PDB entry 4CTG | electron microscopy, 17.00 A resolution (very low resolution: no residue pairs are listed; an interface is given only as per-side residue counts) | chains AA and AB of the 180 polymer chains in the assembly

# Chain AA (and AB)
Protein: P1
Source organism: Equine rhinitis a virus
Notes: chain AB of this document is another copy of the same molecule, construct and numbering; everything in this record applies to it too
UniProtKB: B9VV85 (B9VV85_9PICO); residues 1-246 here correspond to UniProt positions 537-782 (UniProt number = residue number + 536)
Sequence (246 residues; each row starts with the number of its first residue):
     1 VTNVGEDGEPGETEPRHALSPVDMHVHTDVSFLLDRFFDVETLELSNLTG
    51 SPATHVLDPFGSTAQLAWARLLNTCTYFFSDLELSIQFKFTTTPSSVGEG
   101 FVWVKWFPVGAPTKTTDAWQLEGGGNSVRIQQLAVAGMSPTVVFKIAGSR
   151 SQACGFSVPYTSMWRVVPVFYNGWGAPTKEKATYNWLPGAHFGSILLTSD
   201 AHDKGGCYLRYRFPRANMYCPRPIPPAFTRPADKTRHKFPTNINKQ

# Chain AA / chain AB interface
At this resolution (17 A) residue pairs are not listed: 37 residues of chain AA and 43 of chain AB lie at the interface.

# Summary
Chain AA and chain AB form an interface of 37 and 43 residues respectively.
Chain AA and chain AB are both P1 (Equine rhinitis a virus); the structure, The limits of structural
plasticity in a picornavirus capsid revealed by a massively expanded equine rhinitis ..., was determined by
electron microscopy together with 4CTF from the same study.
